8EWI - chains A and B of the 4 polymer chains in the assembly; structure by electron microscopy, 3.50 A resolution.

# Chain A (and B)
Molecule: E3 ubiquitin-protein ligase UBR5
Source organism: Homo sapiens
Notes: EC 2.3.2.26; chain B of this document is another copy of the same molecule, construct and numbering; everything in this record applies to it too
UniProtKB: O95071 (UBR5_HUMAN); numbering as in UniProt (aligned over 1-2799)
Sequence (2799 residues; numbered 1 to 2799; the number before each row is that of its first residue):
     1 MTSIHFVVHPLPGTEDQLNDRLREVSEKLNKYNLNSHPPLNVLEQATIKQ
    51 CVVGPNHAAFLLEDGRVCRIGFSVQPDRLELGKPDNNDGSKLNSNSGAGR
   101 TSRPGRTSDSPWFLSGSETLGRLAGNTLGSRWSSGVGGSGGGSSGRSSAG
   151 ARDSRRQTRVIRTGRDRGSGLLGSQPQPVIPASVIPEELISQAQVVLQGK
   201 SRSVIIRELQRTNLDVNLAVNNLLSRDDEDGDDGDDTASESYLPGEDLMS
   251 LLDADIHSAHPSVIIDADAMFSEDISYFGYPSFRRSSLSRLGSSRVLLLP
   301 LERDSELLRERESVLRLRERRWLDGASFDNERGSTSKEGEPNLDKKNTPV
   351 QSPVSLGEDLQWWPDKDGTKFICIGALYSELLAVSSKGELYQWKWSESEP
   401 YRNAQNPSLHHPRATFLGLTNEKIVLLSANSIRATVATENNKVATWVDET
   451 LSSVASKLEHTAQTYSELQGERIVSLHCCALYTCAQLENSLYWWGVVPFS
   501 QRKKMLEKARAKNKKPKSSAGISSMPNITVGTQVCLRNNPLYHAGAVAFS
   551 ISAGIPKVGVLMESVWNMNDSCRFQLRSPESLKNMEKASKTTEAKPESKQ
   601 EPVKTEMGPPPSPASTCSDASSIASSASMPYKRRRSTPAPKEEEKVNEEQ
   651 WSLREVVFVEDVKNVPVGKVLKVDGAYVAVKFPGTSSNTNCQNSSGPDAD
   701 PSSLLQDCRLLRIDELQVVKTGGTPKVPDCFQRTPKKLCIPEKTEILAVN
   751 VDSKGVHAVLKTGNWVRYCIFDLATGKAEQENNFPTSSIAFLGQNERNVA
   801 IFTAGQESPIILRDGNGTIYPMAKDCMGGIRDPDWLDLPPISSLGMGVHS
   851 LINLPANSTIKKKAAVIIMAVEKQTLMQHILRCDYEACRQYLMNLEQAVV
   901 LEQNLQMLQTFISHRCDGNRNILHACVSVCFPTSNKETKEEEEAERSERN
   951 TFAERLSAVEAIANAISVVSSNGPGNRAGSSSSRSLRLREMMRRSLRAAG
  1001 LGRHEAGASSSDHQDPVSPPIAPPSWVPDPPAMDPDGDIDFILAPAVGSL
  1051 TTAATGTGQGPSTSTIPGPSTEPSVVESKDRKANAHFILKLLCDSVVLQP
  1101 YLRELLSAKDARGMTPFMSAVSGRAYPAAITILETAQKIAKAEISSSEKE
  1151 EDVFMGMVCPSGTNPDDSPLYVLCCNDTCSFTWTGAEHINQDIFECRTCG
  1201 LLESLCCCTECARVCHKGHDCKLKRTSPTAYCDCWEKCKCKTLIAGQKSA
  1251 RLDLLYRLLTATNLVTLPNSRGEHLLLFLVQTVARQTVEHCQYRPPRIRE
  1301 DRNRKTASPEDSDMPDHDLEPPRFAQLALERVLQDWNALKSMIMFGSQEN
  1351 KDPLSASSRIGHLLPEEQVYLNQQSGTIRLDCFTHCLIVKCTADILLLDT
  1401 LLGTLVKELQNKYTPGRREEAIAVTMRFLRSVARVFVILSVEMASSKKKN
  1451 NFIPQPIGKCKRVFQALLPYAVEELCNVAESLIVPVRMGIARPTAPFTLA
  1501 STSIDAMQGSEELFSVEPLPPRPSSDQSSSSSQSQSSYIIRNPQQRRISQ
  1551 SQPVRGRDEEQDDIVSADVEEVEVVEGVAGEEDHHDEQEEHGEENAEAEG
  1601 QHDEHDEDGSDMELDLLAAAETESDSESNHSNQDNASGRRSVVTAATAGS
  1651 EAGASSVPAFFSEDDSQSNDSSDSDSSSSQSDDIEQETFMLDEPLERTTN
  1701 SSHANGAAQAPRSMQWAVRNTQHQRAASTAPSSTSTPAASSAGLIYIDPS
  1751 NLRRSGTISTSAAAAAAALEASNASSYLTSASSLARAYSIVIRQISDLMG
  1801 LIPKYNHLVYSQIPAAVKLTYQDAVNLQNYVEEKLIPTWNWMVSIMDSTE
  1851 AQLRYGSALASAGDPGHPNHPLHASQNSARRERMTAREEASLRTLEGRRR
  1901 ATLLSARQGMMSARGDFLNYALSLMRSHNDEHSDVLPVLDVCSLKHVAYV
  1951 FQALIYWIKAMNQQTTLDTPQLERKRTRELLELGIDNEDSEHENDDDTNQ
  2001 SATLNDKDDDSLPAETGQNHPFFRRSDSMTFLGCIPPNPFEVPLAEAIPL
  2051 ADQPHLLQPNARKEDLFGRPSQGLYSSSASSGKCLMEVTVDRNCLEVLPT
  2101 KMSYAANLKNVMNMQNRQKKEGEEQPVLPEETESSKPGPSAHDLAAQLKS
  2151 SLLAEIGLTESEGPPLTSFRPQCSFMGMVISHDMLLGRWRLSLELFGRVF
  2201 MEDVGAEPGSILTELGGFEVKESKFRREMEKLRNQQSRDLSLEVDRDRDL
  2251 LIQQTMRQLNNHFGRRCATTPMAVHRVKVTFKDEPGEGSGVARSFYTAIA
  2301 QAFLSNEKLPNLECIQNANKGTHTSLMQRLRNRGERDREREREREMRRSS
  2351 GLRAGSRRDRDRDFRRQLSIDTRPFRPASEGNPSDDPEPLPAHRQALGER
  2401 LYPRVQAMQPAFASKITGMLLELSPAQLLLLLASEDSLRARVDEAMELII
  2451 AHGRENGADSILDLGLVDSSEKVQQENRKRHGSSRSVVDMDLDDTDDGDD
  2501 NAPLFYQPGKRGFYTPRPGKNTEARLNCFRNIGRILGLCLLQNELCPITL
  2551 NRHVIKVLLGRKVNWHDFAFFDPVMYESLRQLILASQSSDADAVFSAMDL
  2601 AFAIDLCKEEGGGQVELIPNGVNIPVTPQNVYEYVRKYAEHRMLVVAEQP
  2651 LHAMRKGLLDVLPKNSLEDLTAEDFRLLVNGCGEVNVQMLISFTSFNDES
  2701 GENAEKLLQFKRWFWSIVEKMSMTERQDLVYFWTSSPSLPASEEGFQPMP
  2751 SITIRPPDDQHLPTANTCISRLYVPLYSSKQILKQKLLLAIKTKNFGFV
Disordered / not traced: 80-351, 584-646, 937-1075, 1300-1309, 1526-1689, 1721-1772, 1882-1910, 1967-2014, 2104-2163, 2318-2499, 2795-2799
Swiss-Prot annotation at these positions:
  - zinc finger: D1177 to A1245 (UBR-type)
  - active site: C2768 (Glycyl thioester intermediate)
  - binding site (Zn(2+)): C1179, C1196, C1199, C1208, C1211, C1215, H1216, H1219, C1232, C1234, C1240
  - modified residue: T2 (N-acetylthreonine), S110 (Phosphoserine), S327 (Phosphoserine), S352 (Phosphoserine), S578 (Phosphoserine), S612 (Phosphoserine), T637 (Phosphothreonine), S808 (Phosphoserine), S928 (Phosphoserine), S1018 (Phosphoserine), T1115 (Phosphothreonine), T1135 (Phosphothreonine), S1227 (Phosphoserine), S1308 (Phosphoserine), S1355 (Phosphoserine), S1375 (Phosphoserine), S1481 (Phosphoserine), S1549 (Phosphoserine), T1736 (Phosphothreonine), S1741 (Phosphoserine) and 14 more in UniProt
  - mutagenesis: V196 (V196K: Abolished binding to ubiquitin, leading to strongly reduced E3 ubiquitin-protein ligase activity), L214 (L214N: Does not affect binding to ubiquitin), L218 (L218K: Does not affect binding to ubiquitin), L224 (L224K: Abolished binding to ubiquitin), R1914 (R1914D: Impaired tetramerization), R1926 (R1926D: Impaired tetramerization), E1931 (E1931R: Impaired tetramerization), Y2576 (Y2576A: Reduced but not abolished E3 ubiquitin-protein ligase activity), F2732 (F2732A: Strongly reduced E3 ubiquitin-protein ligase activity), C2768 (C2768A/S: Loss of E3 ubiquitin-protein ligase activity), A2790 (A2790W: Strongly reduced E3 ubiquitin-protein ligase activity)
Ion coordination: Zn2+ site 1: C1179, C1208, C1211, C1232; Zn2+ site 2: C1196, T1198, C1199, H1216, H1219; Zn2+ site 3: C1211, C1215, C1234, C1240
Reported in the primary citation:
  - self-association interface (contacts with another copy of this molecule); pairs are residue here / residue on that copy: Y677-E715, P701, L705, L710
  - catalytic residues: C2768 (citing earlier work)
  - mutagenesis - V196K, L224K, Y2576A, F2732A, A2790W: decreased catalytic activity
  - mutagenesis - C2768S: abolished catalytic activity on PEPCK1
  - mutagenesis - C2768S: abolished catalytic activity (Ub discharge activity from E2)
  - mutagenesis - F2732A: abolished catalytic activity

# Interface between chain A and chain B
Residue-residue contacts (304; chain A residue first):
  S1355(A) with D1934(B)
  A1356(A) with L1859(B), hydrophobic; A1862(B); D1934(B), hydrogen bond (backbone-side chain)
  S1357(A) with D1934(B), hydrogen bond (backbone-side chain)
  L1363(A) with S1861(B); A1862(B), hydrophobic
  L1364(A) with R2069(B)
  E1366(A) with S2071(B); Q2072(B)
  E1367(A) with A1858(B); R2069(B), salt bridge
  Y1370(A) with R1854(B); E2087(B), hydrogen bond; V2088(B), hydrophobic
  L1371(A) with Y1855(B), hydrophobic; A1858(B), hydrophobic; A1862(B), hydrophobic
  Q1373(A) with V2088(B); T2089(B), hydrogen bond
  Q1374(A) with Y1855(B); D1930(B); E1931(B); H1932(B), hydrogen bond (side chain-backbone); V2090(B)
  S1375(A) with D1930(B), hydrogen bond (side chain-backbone); E1931(B); H1932(B); S1933(B), hydrogen bond (backbone-side chain)
  G1376(A) with S1933(B)
  T1377(A) with R1926(B); E1931(B), hydrogen bond (side chain-backbone)
  I1378(A) with S1933(B); V1935(B), hydrophobic
  D1381(A) with R1926(B), salt bridge
  R1427(A) with E1931(B), salt bridge
  R1430(A) with N1929(B); E1931(B), salt bridge
  R1434(A) with M1925(B); R1926(B); E1931(B), salt bridge
  V1437(A) with M1925(B), hydrophobic
  I1438(A) with L1918(B), hydrophobic; M1925(B), hydrophobic
  V1441(A) with F1917(B), hydrophobic; L1918(B), hydrophobic
  E1442(A) with R1914(B), salt bridge
  N1477(A) with H1928(B)
  V1478(A) with M1925(B), hydrophobic
  E1480(A) with H1928(B), salt bridge; N2093(B), hydrogen bond
  S1481(A) with L1924(B); H1928(B)
  L1482(A) with M1925(B), hydrophobic
  V1484(A) with N2093(B)
  P1485(A) with L1924(B)
  R1487(A) with R1487(B); M1488(B)
  M1488(A) with R1487(B); W1841(B), hydrogen bond (backbone-side chain); I1845(B), hydrophobic; R2092(B)
  G1489(A) with H1946(B), hydrogen bond (backbone-side chain)
  I1490(A) with I1845(B), hydrophobic; Y1920(B); L1944(B), hydrophobic; R2092(B)
  R1492(A) with D1916(B), salt bridge; Y1920(B), hydrogen bond (backbone-side chain); V1938(B); D1940(B), salt bridge
  P1493(A) with D1940(B); S1943(B)
  T1494(A) with A1913(B); D1916(B); F1917(B)
  A1495(A) with A1913(B)
  P1496(A) with A1913(B)
  F1497(A) with R1914(B); F1917(B), hydrophobic
  A1500(A) with R1914(B)
  D1505(A) with R1914(B), salt bridge
  Q1508(A) with R1914(B)
  L1513(A) with L1918(B); N1919(B); L1922(B), hydrophobic
  F1514(A) with L1922(B), hydrophobic
  P1518(A) with D1934(B)
  L1519(A) with G1863(B); D1864(B); N1869(B); H1870(B); D1934(B)
  P1520(A) with G1863(B); D1864(B), hydrogen bond (backbone-backbone); H1867(B)
  P1521(A) with G1863(B); D1864(B)
  R1522(A) with A1860(B), hydrogen bond (side chain-backbone); S1861(B); G1863(B), hydrogen bond (side chain-backbone); D1864(B); P1865(B)
  P1523(A) with D1864(B)
  L1691(A) with R2712(B)
  E1693(A) with R1881(B), salt bridge
  P1694(A) with R1881(B), hydrogen bond (backbone-side chain)
  L1695(A) with R1880(B); Q2688(B)
  E1696(A) with I2691(B)
  R1697(A) with I2691(B); T2694(B); W2715(B)
  T1698(A) with T2694(B)
  T1699(A) with S2695(B)
  G1706(A) with V2199(B)
  A1708(A) with A1879(B), hydrophobic
  Q1709(A) with N2060(B); R2198(B)
  A1710(A) with N2060(B); R2198(B); V2199(B), hydrophobic
  P1711(A) with N2060(B); R2062(B); R2198(B)
  R1712(A) with L1872(B); H1873(B), hydrogen bond (side chain-backbone); A1874(B); N2060(B)
  S1713(A) with R2062(B), hydrogen bond
  M1714(A) with R2062(B); L2191(B), hydrophobic
  Q1715(A) with Q1876(B); N1877(B); S1878(B), hydrogen bond (backbone-side chain); A1879(B)
  W1716(A) with Q1852(B); G1856(B); Q1876(B); L1936(B), hydrophobic; P1937(B); L1939(B), hydrophobic
  A1717(A) with L1853(B), hydrophobic; L1939(B); D1940(B); V1941(B), hydrogen bond (backbone-backbone)
  V1718(A) with S1878(B), hydrogen bond (backbone-side chain); C1942(B), hydrophobic
  R1719(A) with D1916(B), salt bridge; D1940(B); C1942(B), hydrogen bond (backbone-side chain)
  N1720(A) with S1878(B); A1879(B)
  Y1777(A) with Y1777(B), hydrophobic; L1778(B), hydrophobic
  L1778(A) with Y1777(B), hydrophobic
  S1783(A) with F1917(B)
  L1784(A) with F1917(B), hydrophobic; Y1920(B), hydrophobic
  W1841(A) with M1488(B), hydrogen bond (side chain-backbone)
  S1844(A) with M1488(B)
  I1845(A) with M1488(B), hydrophobic; I1490(B), hydrophobic
  Q1852(A) with W1716(B)
  L1853(A) with A1717(B), hydrophobic
  R1854(A) with Y1370(B), hydrogen bond
  Y1855(A) with L1371(B), hydrophobic; Q1374(B)
  G1856(A) with W1716(B)
  A1858(A) with E1367(B); L1371(B), hydrophobic
  L1859(A) with A1356(B), hydrophobic; L1519(B), hydrophobic
  A1860(A) with R1522(B)
  S1861(A) with L1363(B)
  A1862(A) with A1356(B); L1363(B), hydrophobic; L1371(B), hydrophobic
  G1863(A) with P1520(B); R1522(B), hydrogen bond (backbone-side chain)
  D1864(A) with P1520(B), hydrogen bond (backbone-backbone); P1521(B); R1522(B); P1523(B)
  P1865(A) with R1522(B)
  H1867(A) with L1519(B); P1520(B)
  H1870(A) with L1519(B)
  P1871(A) with W1716(B)
  L1872(A) with R1712(B); S1713(B)
  H1873(A) with R1712(B)
  A1874(A) with R1712(B)
  Q1876(A) with Q1715(B); W1716(B)
  N1877(A) with R1712(B); Q1715(B), hydrogen bond (backbone-side chain)
  S1878(A) with Q1715(B), hydrogen bond; V1718(B)
  A1913(A) with T1494(B); A1495(B), hydrophobic
  R1914(A) with E1442(B), salt bridge; F1497(B); D1505(B), salt bridge; G1509(B)
  D1916(A) with R1492(B), salt bridge; T1494(B); R1719(B), salt bridge
  F1917(A) with V1441(B), hydrophobic; T1494(B); F1497(B), hydrophobic; S1783(B); L1784(B), hydrophobic
  L1918(A) with I1438(B); V1441(B), hydrophobic; E1442(B); G1509(B); L1513(B)
  N1919(A) with L1513(B)
  Y1920(A) with I1490(B); A1491(B); R1492(B), hydrogen bond (side chain-backbone)
  A1921(A) with I1438(B), hydrophobic
  L1922(A) with R1434(B); L1513(B), hydrophobic; F1514(B), hydrophobic
  L1924(A) with P1485(B), hydrophobic
  M1925(A) with R1434(B); V1437(B), hydrophobic; I1438(B), hydrophobic; V1478(B), hydrophobic
  R1926(A) with I1378(B); D1381(B), salt bridge; R1434(B)
  H1928(A) with N1477(B); E1480(B), salt bridge; S1481(B)
  N1929(A) with R1430(B), hydrogen bond
  D1930(A) with Q1373(B), hydrogen bond; Q1374(B), hydrogen bond; S1375(B), hydrogen bond (backbone-backbone)
  E1931(A) with Q1374(B), hydrogen bond (backbone-side chain); S1375(B); T1377(B), hydrogen bond (backbone-side chain); R1430(B), salt bridge; R1434(B), salt bridge
  H1932(A) with Q1374(B), hydrogen bond (backbone-side chain); S1375(B)
  S1933(A) with S1357(B), hydrogen bond (backbone-side chain); S1375(B), hydrogen bond (backbone-backbone); G1376(B); I1378(B)
  D1934(A) with S1355(B), hydrogen bond; A1356(B); S1357(B), hydrogen bond; P1518(B); L1519(B)
  V1935(A) with I1378(B), hydrophobic
  L1936(A) with W1716(B), hydrophobic
  P1937(A) with W1716(B)
  V1938(A) with R1492(B)
  L1939(A) with W1716(B), hydrophobic; A1717(B)
  D1940(A) with R1492(B), salt bridge; P1493(B); A1717(B)
  V1941(A) with A1717(B), hydrogen bond (backbone-backbone)
  C1942(A) with R1719(B), hydrogen bond (side chain-backbone)
  S1943(A) with A1491(B); P1493(B)
  H1946(A) with G1489(B), hydrogen bond (side chain-backbone)
  R2062(A) with S1713(B), hydrogen bond
  R2069(A) with L1364(B); E1367(B)
  P2070(A) with E1366(B)
  S2071(A) with E1366(B)
  Q2072(A) with E1366(B), hydrogen bond (backbone-side chain); Y1370(B)
  M2086(A) with V1369(B), hydrophobic
  E2087(A) with Y1370(B)
  V2088(A) with Q1373(B); Q1374(B)
  T2089(A) with Q1373(B)
  V2090(A) with Q1374(B)
  R2092(A) with I1490(B)
  N2093(A) with E1480(B), hydrogen bond; V1484(B)
  E2096(A) with M1488(B)
  E2194(A) with M1714(B)
  L2195(A) with A1710(B), hydrophobic
  R2198(A) with Q1709(B), hydrogen bond (side chain-backbone); A1710(B); P1711(B)
  V2199(A) with G1706(B); A1707(B), hydrophobic; Q1709(B); A1710(B), hydrophobic
  I2691(A) with R1697(B); T1698(B); T1699(B)
  S2692(A) with T1699(B)
  T2694(A) with T1699(B)
  R2712(A) with R1697(B)
  W2715(A) with R1697(B)
Also at the interface, not in a pair above, chain A (168 interface residues in all): V1369, V1486, A1491, G1509, V1516, E1517, M1690, A1707, S1857, N1869, L1944, F2200, F2693, L2708, E2743
Also at the interface, not in a pair above, chain B (162 interface residues in all): R1427, A1433, L1482, V1486, T1498, A1500, P1694, S1780, P1871, G1915, A1921, V1947, M2086, E2096, L2195, E2202, F2696

# Overview
168 residues of chain A face 162 of chain B across their interface; the contacts include 47 hydrogen bonds and
21 salt bridges. Polar pairs include E1367(A)-R2069(B), D1381(A)-R1926(B) and R1427(A)-E1931(B). The paper
reports the catalytic residue C2768(A); V196K, L224K and Y2576A of chain A, among others, reduce catalytic
activity; 6 substitutions were tested in all.
Chain A and chain B are both E3 ubiquitin-protein ligase UBR5 (Homo sapiens); the structure, Structure of the
human UBR5 HECT-type E3 ubiquitin ligase in a tetrameric form, was determined by electron microscopy together
with 8D4X and 8E0Q from the same study.
